Entry 3SXN (X-ray diffraction, 2.03 A resolution); this record covers chains A and B of the 6 polymer chains in the assembly.

Chain A (and B):
Molecule: Enhanced intracellular survival protein
From: Mycobacterium smegmatis
Notes: chain B of this document is another copy of the same molecule, construct and numbering; everything in this record applies to it too
UniProt: A0QY29 (A0QY29_MYCS2); residues 1-402 here = UniProt positions 1-402
Amino-acid sequence (422 residues; row label = number of the first residue in the row; numbers below 1 keep their minus sign (Met-19 is residue -19)):
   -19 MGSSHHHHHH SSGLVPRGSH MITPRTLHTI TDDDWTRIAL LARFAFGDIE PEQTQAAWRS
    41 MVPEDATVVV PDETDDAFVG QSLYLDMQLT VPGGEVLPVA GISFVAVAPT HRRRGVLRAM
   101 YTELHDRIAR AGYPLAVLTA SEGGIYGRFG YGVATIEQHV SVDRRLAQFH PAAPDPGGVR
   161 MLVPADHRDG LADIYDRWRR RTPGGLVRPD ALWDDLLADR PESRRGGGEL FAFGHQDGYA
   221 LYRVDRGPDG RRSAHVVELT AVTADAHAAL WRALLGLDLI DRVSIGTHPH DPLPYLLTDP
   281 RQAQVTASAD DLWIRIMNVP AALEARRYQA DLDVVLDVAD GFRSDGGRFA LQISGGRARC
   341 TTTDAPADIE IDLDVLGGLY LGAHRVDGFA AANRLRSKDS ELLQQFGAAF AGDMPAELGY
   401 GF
Unresolved in the structure: -19 to 0
Sequence notes: expression tag (-19 to 0)
Ligand contacts: coenzyme A (COA): Ala25, Phe26, Val85, Ala86, Val87, Arg92, Arg93, Arg94, Gly95, Val96, Leu97, Arg98, Thr119, Ala120, Ser121, Glu122, Gly124, Ile125, Tyr126, Arg128
Reported in the primary citation:
  - binding site for coenzyme A: Tyr126
  - contacts within the chain: Gln33-Arg200 (hydrogen bond), Thr34-Asp195 (hydrogen bond), Trp38-Met41 (hydrophobic contact), Trp38-Leu192 (hydrophobic contact), Trp38-Tyr400 (hydrophobic contact)

Chain A / chain B interface:
Residue-residue contacts (72):
  Ala120(A) - Arg281(B)  hydrogen bond (backbone-side chain)
  Ser121(A) - Arg281(B)  hydrogen bond (backbone-side chain)
  Glu122(A) - Arg281(B)
  Gly123(A) - Thr278(B)
  Gly123(A) - Asp279(B)
  Gly123(A) - Pro280(B)
  Gly123(A) - Arg281(B)
  Gly124(A) - Thr278(B)
  Gly124(A) - Asp279(B)
  His150(A) - Arg374(B)
  Ala152(A) - Ala372(B)
  Ala152(A) - Asn373(B)  hydrogen bond (backbone-side chain)
  Ala153(A) - Ala372(B)
  Pro154(A) - Ala371(B)
  Pro154(A) - Ala372(B)
  Ala244(A) - Ala371(B)  hydrophobic
  His270(A) - Arg365(B)
  Pro272(A) - Ala371(B)  hydrophobic
  Tyr275(A) - His364(B)  hydrogen bond
  Tyr275(A) - Gly368(B)
  Tyr275(A) - Phe369(B)  hydrophobic
  Tyr275(A) - Ala372(B)
  Tyr275(A) - Arg374(B)  hydrogen bond (backbone-side chain)
  Leu276(A) - Ala372(B)  hydrophobic
  Thr278(A) - Gly123(B)
  Thr278(A) - Gly124(B)
  Asp279(A) - Gly123(B)
  Asp279(A) - Gly124(B)
  Pro280(A) - Gly123(B)
  Arg281(A) - Ala120(B)  hydrogen bond (side chain-backbone)
  Arg281(A) - Ser121(B)  hydrogen bond (side chain-backbone)
  Arg281(A) - Glu122(B)
  Arg281(A) - Gly123(B)
  Arg281(A) - Asp290(B)  salt bridge
  Val285(A) - Thr286(B)
  Val285(A) - Ala287(B)
  Val285(A) - Ser288(B)
  Thr286(A) - Val285(B)
  Thr286(A) - Thr286(B)
  Ala287(A) - Val285(B)
  Ser288(A) - Val285(B)
  Asp290(A) - Arg281(B)  salt bridge
  Gln309(A) - Gln384(B)
  His364(A) - Tyr275(B)  hydrogen bond
  Arg365(A) - His270(B)
  Arg365(A) - Gly392(B)  hydrogen bond (side chain-backbone)
  Arg365(A) - Asp393(B)  hydrogen bond (side chain-backbone)
  Arg365(A) - Pro395(B)
  Asp367(A) - Pro395(B)
  Gly368(A) - Pro272(B)
  Gly368(A) - Tyr275(B)
  Phe369(A) - Tyr275(B)  hydrophobic
  Ala371(A) - Pro154(B)
  Ala371(A) - Ala244(B)  hydrophobic
  Ala371(A) - Pro272(B)  hydrophobic
  Ala372(A) - Ala152(B)
  Ala372(A) - Ala153(B)
  Ala372(A) - Tyr275(B)
  Ala372(A) - Leu276(B)  hydrophobic
  Asn373(A) - Ala152(B)  hydrogen bond (side chain-backbone)
  Arg374(A) - His150(B)
  Arg374(A) - Tyr275(B)  hydrogen bond (side chain-backbone)
  Gln384(A) - Gly392(B)
  Gln384(A) - Asp393(B)
  Ala388(A) - Gln309(B)
  Gly392(A) - Arg365(B)  hydrogen bond (backbone-side chain)
  Asp393(A) - Arg365(B)
  Asp393(A) - Asp367(B)
  Asp393(A) - Gln384(B)  hydrogen bond (backbone-side chain)
  Met394(A) - Arg365(B)
  Pro395(A) - Arg365(B)
  Pro395(A) - Asp367(B)
Other interface residues (no listed pair), chain B (40 interface residues in all): Leu277, Ala289, Met394

Summary:
Chain A and chain B form an interface of 39 and 40 residues respectively, with 14 hydrogen bonds and 2 salt
bridges. Polar pairs include Arg281(A)-Asp290(B), Ala120(A)-Arg281(B) and Ser121(A)-Arg281(B). Bound to chain
A: coenzyme A. From the paper: a binding site for coenzyme A at Tyr126(A); contacts within the chain involving
Gln33(A), Arg200(A) and Thr34(A) among others.
Chain A and chain B are both Enhanced intracellular survival protein (Mycobacterium smegmatis); the structure,
Mycobacterium tuberculosis Eis protein initiates modulation of host immune responses by acetylation of
DUSP16/MKP-7, was determined by X-ray diffraction (same publication as 3RYO and 3UY5).
